PDB entry 8WKD | X-ray diffraction, 1.98 A resolution | chains A and C

== Chain A ==
Molecule: DUF2121 domain-containing protein
Source organism: Methanosarcina mazei
Reference sequence: A0A0F8NKN3 (A0A0F8NKN3_METMZ); residues 2-192 here correspond to UniProt positions 3-193 (UniProt number = residue number + 1)
Amino-acid sequence (192 residues; each row starts with the number of its first residue):
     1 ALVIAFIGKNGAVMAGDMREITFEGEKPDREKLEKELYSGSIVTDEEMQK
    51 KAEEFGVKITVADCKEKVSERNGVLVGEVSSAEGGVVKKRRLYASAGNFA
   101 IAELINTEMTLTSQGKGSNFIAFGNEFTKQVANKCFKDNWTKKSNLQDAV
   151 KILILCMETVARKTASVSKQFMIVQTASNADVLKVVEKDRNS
Sequence notes: expression tag (1); engineered mutation Ser192 (Cys193 in A0A0F8NKN3)
What the authors report for this chain:
  - binding site for Tetrahydromethanopterin S-methyltransferase subunit A (chain C): Lys88 to Glu103, Asn119, Ile121, Phe123, Asn125 to Trp140

== Chain C ==
Molecule: Tetrahydromethanopterin S-methyltransferase subunit A
Notes: EC 2.1.1.86
Reference sequence: O59640 (MTRA_METMA); residues 1-20 here correspond to UniProt positions 148-167 (UniProt number = residue number + 147)
Amino-acid sequence (20 residues; numbered 1 to 20; the number before each row is that of its first residue):
     1 RELASKDPGAVDAKPLVVEI
Not modelled in the structure: 1-3
Sequence notes: engineered mutation Val11 (Phe158 in O59640), Lys14 (Asp161 in O59640)

== How chain A and chain C interact ==
Contacting residue pairs (65; chain A residue first):
  Ala1(A) - Asp7(C)  hydrogen bond (backbone-backbone)
  Ala1(A) - Pro8(C)  hydrophobic
  Phe6(A) - Ile20(C)  hydrophobic
  Arg19(A) - Lys6(C)
  Arg19(A) - Asp7(C)
  Glu20(A) - Lys6(C)
  Ile21(A) - Ala4(C)
  Ile21(A) - Ser5(C)
  Ile21(A) - Lys6(C)  hydrogen bond (backbone-backbone)
  Ile21(A) - Asp7(C)
  Thr22(A) - Ala4(C)
  Thr22(A) - Ser5(C)
  Phe23(A) - Ala4(C)  hydrogen bond (backbone-backbone)
  Phe23(A) - Lys6(C)
  Tyr38(A) - Lys6(C)
  Tyr38(A) - Asp7(C)  hydrogen bond (side chain-backbone)
  Tyr38(A) - Pro8(C)
  Lys65(A) - Lys6(C)
  Lys67(A) - Lys6(C)
  Lys67(A) - Asp7(C)  salt bridge
  Val79(A) - Lys6(C)
  Val79(A) - Ala10(C)  hydrophobic
  Val79(A) - Val11(C)
  Ser80(A) - Ser5(C)
  Ser80(A) - Lys6(C)
  Ser80(A) - Pro8(C)
  Ser80(A) - Val11(C)
  Ser81(A) - Ser5(C)
  Ser81(A) - Pro8(C)  hydrogen bond (side chain-backbone)
  Ser81(A) - Val11(C)
  Ala82(A) - Ala4(C)
  Ala82(A) - Ser5(C)  hydrogen bond (backbone-backbone)
  Lys88(A) - Val11(C)
  Lys88(A) - Asp12(C)
  Arg90(A) - Ala10(C)  hydrogen bond (side chain-backbone)
  Arg90(A) - Val11(C)  hydrogen bond (side chain-backbone)
  Arg90(A) - Asp12(C)
  Arg90(A) - Ala13(C)  hydrogen bond (side chain-backbone)
  Arg90(A) - Pro15(C)
  Ile101(A) - Val17(C)  hydrophobic
  Ser118(A) - Glu19(C)
  Ser118(A) - Ile20(C)  hydrogen bond (backbone-backbone)
  Asn119(A) - Val18(C)
  Asn119(A) - Glu19(C)
  Asn119(A) - Ile20(C)
  Phe120(A) - Val17(C)
  Phe120(A) - Val18(C)  hydrogen bond (backbone-backbone)
  Phe120(A) - Ile20(C)
  Ile121(A) - Leu16(C)
  Ala122(A) - Pro15(C)
  Ala122(A) - Leu16(C)  hydrogen bond (backbone-backbone)
  Phe123(A) - Ala10(C)
  Phe123(A) - Pro15(C)  hydrophobic
  Gly124(A) - Gly9(C)
  Gly124(A) - Ala10(C)
  Gly124(A) - Ala13(C)
  Asn125(A) - Ala10(C)
  Glu126(A) - Ala13(C)
  Lys129(A) - Lys14(C)  hydrogen bond (side chain-backbone)
  Lys129(A) - Leu16(C)
  Asn133(A) - Leu16(C)
  Asn133(A) - Val18(C)
  Phe136(A) - Ile20(C)  hydrophobic
  Trp140(A) - Ile20(C)
  Ser166(A) - Asp7(C)
Other interface residues (no listed pair), chain A (35 interface residues in all): Asp17, Glu78, Lys89, Phe99

== In short ==
Chain A and chain C form an interface of 35 and 17 residues respectively; the contacts include 13 hydrogen
bonds and 1 salt bridge. Among the polar pairs are Lys67(A)-Asp7(C), Tyr38(A)-Asp7(C) and Ser81(A)-Pro8(C).
From the paper: a binding site for Tetrahydromethanopterin S-methyltransferase subunit A (chain C) at
Lys88(A), Asn119(A) and Ile121(A) among others.
Chain A is DUF2121 domain-containing protein (Methanosarcina mazei) and chain C is Tetrahydromethanopterin
S-methyltransferase subunit A; the structure, Connectase T1A C192S mutant from Methanocaldococcus mazei with
peptide substrate, was determined by X-ray diffraction, deposited together with 8JTU.
